2D5H - chains B and C of the 3 polymer chains in the assembly; structure by X-ray diffraction, 2.80 A resolution.

[Chain B (and C)]
Molecule: glycinin A3B4 subunit
Source organism: Glycine max
Notes: chain C of this document is another copy of the same molecule, construct and numbering; everything in this record applies to it too
UniProtKB: Q7GC77 (Q7GC77_SOYBN); residues 1-493 here correspond to UniProt positions 25-517 (UniProt number = residue number + 24)
Chain sequence (493 residues; each row starts with the number of its first residue):
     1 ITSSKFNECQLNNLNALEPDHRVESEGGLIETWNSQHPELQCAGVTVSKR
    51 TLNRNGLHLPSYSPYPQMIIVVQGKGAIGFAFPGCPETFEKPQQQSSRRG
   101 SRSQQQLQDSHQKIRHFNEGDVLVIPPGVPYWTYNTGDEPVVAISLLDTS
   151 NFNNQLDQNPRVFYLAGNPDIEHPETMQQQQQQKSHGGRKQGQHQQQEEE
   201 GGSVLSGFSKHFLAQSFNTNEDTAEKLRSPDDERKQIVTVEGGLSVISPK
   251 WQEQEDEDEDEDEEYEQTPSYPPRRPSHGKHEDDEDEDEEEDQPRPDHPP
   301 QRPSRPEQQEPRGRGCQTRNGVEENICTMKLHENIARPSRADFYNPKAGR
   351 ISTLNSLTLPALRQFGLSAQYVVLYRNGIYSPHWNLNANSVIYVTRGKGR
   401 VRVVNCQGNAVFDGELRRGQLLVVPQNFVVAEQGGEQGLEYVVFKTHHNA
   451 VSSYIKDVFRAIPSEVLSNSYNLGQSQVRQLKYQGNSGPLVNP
Unresolved in the structure: 1-5, 90-107, 179-199, 249-325 (chain C: 1-5, 90-108, 179-199, 248-325)
Modified positions: Cys406 (3-sulfinoalanine; CSD)
Disulfide bonds: Cys9-Cys42, Cys85-Cys327

[Chain B / chain C interface]
Contacting residue pairs (112; chain B residue first):
  Leu59(B) - Ser470(C)
  Pro60(B) - Ile462(C)  hydrophobic
  Tyr62(B) - Trp384(C)
  Tyr62(B) - Asn427(C)  hydrogen bond (side chain-backbone)
  Tyr62(B) - Val429(C)
  Ser63(B) - Asn427(C)
  Pro64(B) - Gln426(C)  hydrogen bond (backbone-side chain)
  Pro64(B) - Asn427(C)
  Ala81(B) - Val458(C)  hydrophobic
  Pro83(B) - Ser452(C)
  Pro83(B) - Ser453(C)
  Glu87(B) - Arg460(C)
  Gln108(B) - Tyr483(C)  hydrogen bond (backbone-side chain)
  Asp109(B) - Ser464(C)  hydrogen bond
  Asp109(B) - Lys482(C)  salt bridge
  Asp109(B) - Tyr483(C)
  Ser110(B) - Arg460(C)
  Ser110(B) - Lys482(C)  hydrogen bond (backbone-side chain)
  Ser110(B) - Tyr483(C)  hydrogen bond (backbone-side chain)
  His111(B) - Ala461(C)
  His111(B) - Pro463(C)
  Gln112(B) - Ala461(C)  hydrogen bond (backbone-backbone)
  Ile114(B) - Pro463(C)  hydrophobic
  Pro127(B) - Leu386(C)
  Gly128(B) - Trp384(C)  hydrogen bond (backbone-side chain)
  Gly128(B) - Leu386(C)
  Gly128(B) - Asn427(C)
  Pro130(B) - Trp384(C)  hydrophobic
  Trp132(B) - Ile462(C)
  Trp132(B) - Pro463(C)
  Asn153(B) - Gln426(C)
  Asn154(B) - Gln426(C)
  Gln155(B) - Cys9(C)
  Gln155(B) - Cys42(C)
  Gln155(B) - Asn387(C)
  Gln155(B) - Ala388(C)  hydrogen bond (side chain-backbone)
  Gln155(B) - Asn389(C)  hydrogen bond (backbone-side chain)
  Gln155(B) - Gln426(C)  hydrogen bond (backbone-side chain)
  Gln155(B) - Thr446(C)  hydrogen bond
  Leu156(B) - Glu8(C)
  Leu156(B) - Cys9(C)  hydrogen bond (backbone-side chain)
  Leu156(B) - Pro425(C)
  Leu156(B) - Gln426(C)
  Asp157(B) - Phe6(C)
  Asp157(B) - Asn7(C)
  Asp157(B) - Gln10(C)
  Gln158(B) - Phe6(C)
  Asn159(B) - Phe6(C)
  Asn159(B) - Asn7(C)
  Asn159(B) - Gln10(C)
  Arg161(B) - Cys9(C)
  Arg161(B) - Gln10(C)  hydrogen bond
  Arg161(B) - Cys406(C)
  Val162(B) - Cys406(C)
  Phe163(B) - Cys406(C)
  Phe163(B) - Asn427(C)
  Phe163(B) - Phe428(C)
  Leu165(B) - Trp384(C)  hydrophobic
  Leu165(B) - Val458(C)  hydrophobic
  Leu165(B) - Tyr471(C)  hydrogen bond (backbone-side chain)
  Ala166(B) - Ser470(C)
  Ala166(B) - Tyr471(C)  hydrophobic
  Thr176(B) - Gln10(C)
  Met177(B) - Gln407(C)  hydrogen bond
  Glu200(B) - Gln407(C)
  Gly202(B) - Cys406(C)
  Ser203(B) - Gly408(C)
  Val204(B) - Val429(C)  hydrophobic
  Leu205(B) - Ile455(C)  hydrophobic
  Leu205(B) - Tyr471(C)
  Ser206(B) - Gly408(C)
  Gly207(B) - Val404(C)
  Gly207(B) - Gly408(C)  hydrogen bond (backbone-backbone)
  Phe208(B) - Pro382(C)  hydrophobic
  Phe208(B) - Val429(C)  hydrophobic
  Phe208(B) - Ala431(C)  hydrophobic
  Phe212(B) - Ile379(C)  hydrophobic
  Phe212(B) - Arg402(C)
  Phe212(B) - Ala431(C)  hydrophobic
  Gln215(B) - Val491(C)
  Gln215(B) - Pro493(C)
  Ser216(B) - Ile379(C)
  Ser216(B) - Pro382(C)
  Ser216(B) - Lys456(C)
  Ser216(B) - Val491(C)
  Phe217(B) - Ser381(C)
  Phe217(B) - Ile455(C)  hydrophobic
  Phe217(B) - Lys456(C)
  Phe217(B) - Phe459(C)  hydrophobic
  Asn218(B) - Gln480(C)
  Asn218(B) - Val491(C)
  Thr219(B) - Gln480(C)
  Thr219(B) - Leu481(C)
  Asp222(B) - Gln477(C)
  Thr223(B) - Gln477(C)
  Thr223(B) - Leu481(C)
  Lys226(B) - Tyr471(C)
  Lys226(B) - Leu473(C)
  Leu227(B) - Tyr471(C)  hydrophobic
  Leu227(B) - Leu481(C)  hydrophobic
  Asp232(B) - Asn472(C)
  Arg234(B) - Asn469(C)  hydrogen bond (side chain-backbone)
  Arg234(B) - Ser470(C)  hydrogen bond (side chain-backbone)
  Arg234(B) - Asn472(C)  hydrogen bond
  Val238(B) - Asn469(C)
  Val240(B) - Asn469(C)
  Gly243(B) - Glu465(C)
  Leu244(B) - Glu465(C)
  Leu244(B) - Val466(C)  hydrophobic
  Ser245(B) - Glu465(C)  hydrogen bond
  Val246(B) - Pro463(C)  hydrophobic
  Val246(B) - Glu465(C)  hydrogen bond (backbone-side chain)
Interface residues without a listed pair, chain B (65 interface residues in all): Leu57, Gly84, Val129, Gly167, Gly201, Ser229, Thr239
Interface residues without a listed pair, chain C (57 interface residues in all): Asn405, Val430, Gln433, Asp457, Arg479, Gln484

[In short]
The interface between chain B and chain C involves 65 residues on one side and 57 on the other, with 22
hydrogen bonds and 1 salt bridge. Polar pairs include Asp109(B)-Lys482(C), Tyr62(B)-Asn427(C) and
Pro64(B)-Gln426(C).
Chain B and chain C are both glycinin A3B4 subunit (Glycine max); the structure, Crystal Structure of
Recombinant Soybean Proglycinin A3B4 subunit, its Comparison with Mature Glycinin A3B4 subunit, Responsible
..., was determined by X-ray diffraction, deposited together with 3KGL, 3KSC, 2E9Q and 2D5F.
